PDB entry 4LBE | X-ray diffraction, 2.75 A resolution | chains A and B of the 3 polymer chains in the assembly

Chain A:
Protein: Fab light chain
Organism: Mus musculus
Notes: antibody fragment or engineered binder
Chain sequence (219 residues; row label = number of the first residue in the row):
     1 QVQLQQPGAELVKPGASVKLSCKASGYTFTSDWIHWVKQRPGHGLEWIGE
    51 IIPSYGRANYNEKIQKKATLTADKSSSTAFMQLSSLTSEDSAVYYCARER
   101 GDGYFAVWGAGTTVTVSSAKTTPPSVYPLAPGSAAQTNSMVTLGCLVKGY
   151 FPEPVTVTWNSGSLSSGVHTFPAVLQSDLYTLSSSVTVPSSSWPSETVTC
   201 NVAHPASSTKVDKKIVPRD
Disulfides: Cys-22/Cys-96, Cys-145/Cys-200

Chain B:
Protein: Fab heavy chain
Organism: Mus musculus
Notes: antibody fragment or engineered binder
Chain sequence (212 residues; each row starts with the number of its first residue):
     1 DILLTQSPAILSVSPGERVSFSCRASQSIGTDIHWYQQRTNGSPRLLIKY
    51 ASESISGIPSRFSGSGSGTDFTLSINSVESEDIANYYCQQSNRWPFTFGS
   101 GTKLEIKRADAAPTVSIFPPSSEQLTSGGASVVCFLNNFYPKDINVKWKI
   151 DGSERQNGVLNSWTDQDSKDSTYSMSSTLTLTKDEYERHNSYTCEATHKT
   201 STSPIVKSFNRN
Disulfides: Cys-23/Cys-88, Cys-134/Cys-194

Chain A / chain B interface:
Pairs across the interface (74; chain A residue first):
  His-35(A) / Phe-96(B)
  Gln-39(A) / Gln-38(B)  hydrogen bond
  Gln-39(A) / Tyr-87(B)
  His-43(A) / Tyr-87(B)
  Gly-44(A) / Tyr-87(B)
  Leu-45(A) / Pro-44(B)  hydrophobic
  Leu-45(A) / Tyr-87(B)  hydrophobic
  Leu-45(A) / Phe-98(B)
  Trp-47(A) / Trp-94(B)  hydrophobic
  Trp-47(A) / Pro-95(B)  hydrophobic
  Glu-50(A) / Trp-94(B)  hydrogen bond
  Asn-59(A) / Trp-94(B)
  Tyr-60(A) / Trp-94(B)
  Lys-63(A) / Asp-1(B)  salt bridge
  Lys-63(A) / Pro-95(B)
  Lys-63(A) / Thr-97(B)
  Tyr-95(A) / Gln-38(B)  hydrogen bond
  Tyr-95(A) / Gly-42(B)  hydrogen bond (side chain-backbone)
  Tyr-95(A) / Ser-43(B)
  Tyr-95(A) / Pro-44(B)
  Glu-99(A) / Phe-96(B)
  Asp-102(A) / Tyr-50(B)  hydrogen bond (backbone-side chain)
  Gly-103(A) / His-34(B)  hydrogen bond (backbone-side chain)
  Gly-103(A) / Gln-89(B)  hydrogen bond (backbone-side chain)
  Gly-103(A) / Ser-91(B)
  Gly-103(A) / Phe-96(B)
  Tyr-104(A) / His-34(B)
  Tyr-104(A) / Tyr-36(B)
  Tyr-104(A) / Leu-46(B)  hydrophobic
  Tyr-104(A) / Lys-49(B)  hydrogen bond
  Tyr-104(A) / Tyr-50(B)  hydrophobic
  Phe-105(A) / Tyr-36(B)  hydrogen bond (backbone-side chain)
  Phe-105(A) / Leu-46(B)
  Phe-105(A) / Gln-89(B)
  Phe-105(A) / Phe-98(B)  hydrophobic
  Trp-108(A) / Tyr-36(B)
  Trp-108(A) / Pro-44(B)
  Gly-109(A) / Ser-43(B)
  Tyr-127(A) / Ser-121(B)
  Tyr-127(A) / Glu-123(B)
  Tyr-127(A) / Gln-124(B)
  Tyr-127(A) / Ser-127(B)
  Pro-128(A) / Ser-121(B)
  Pro-128(A) / Glu-123(B)
  Leu-129(A) / Phe-118(B)
  Leu-129(A) / Phe-135(B)  hydrophobic
  Ala-130(A) / Phe-118(B)
  Ala-130(A) / Pro-119(B)
  Thr-142(A) / Ser-116(B)
  Thr-142(A) / Phe-118(B)
  Leu-146(A) / Ser-131(B)
  Lys-148(A) / Gln-124(B)
  Val-168(A) / Lys-169(B)
  His-169(A) / Asn-137(B)
  His-169(A) / Asn-138(B)  hydrogen bond
  His-169(A) / Ser-174(B)  hydrogen bond
  Phe-171(A) / Phe-135(B)  hydrophobic
  Phe-171(A) / Asn-137(B)
  Phe-171(A) / Ser-162(B)
  Phe-171(A) / Thr-164(B)
  Phe-171(A) / Ser-174(B)
  Phe-171(A) / Met-175(B)
  Phe-171(A) / Ser-176(B)
  Pro-172(A) / Ser-162(B)  hydrogen bond (backbone-side chain)
  Pro-172(A) / Trp-163(B)
  Val-174(A) / Leu-160(B)  hydrophobic
  Val-174(A) / Asn-161(B)
  Gln-176(A) / Leu-160(B)
  Ser-183(A) / Phe-135(B)
  Ser-184(A) / Phe-135(B)
  Ser-185(A) / Phe-135(B)
  Ser-185(A) / Asn-137(B)  hydrogen bond
  Arg-218(A) / Pro-119(B)
  Arg-218(A) / Pro-120(B)
Other interface residues (no listed pair), chain A (44 interface residues in all): Val-37, Glu-62, Ala-106, Pro-131, Gly-132, Leu-143, Ser-165, Thr-170, Lys-213
Other interface residues (no listed pair), chain B (42 interface residues in all): Val-133, Asp-167, Thr-180

Overview:
44 residues of chain A face 42 of chain B across their interface, with 13 hydrogen bonds and 1 salt bridge.
Among the polar pairs are Lys-63(A)/Asp-1(B), Gln-39(A)/Gln-38(B) and Glu-50(A)/Trp-94(B).
Here chain A is Fab light chain and chain B is Fab heavy chain, both from Mus musculus. Entry 4LBE (Structure
of KcsA with R122A mutation) was determined by X-ray diffraction, deposited together with 4LCU.
